PDB entry 7ALT | X-ray diffraction, 2.03 A resolution | chain A

# Chain A
Protein: Protein serrate
Source organism: Drosophila melanogaster
UniProtKB: P18168 (SERR_DROME); residue numbers follow UniProt; this construct covers 80-349
Sequence (270 residues; each row starts with the number of its first residue):
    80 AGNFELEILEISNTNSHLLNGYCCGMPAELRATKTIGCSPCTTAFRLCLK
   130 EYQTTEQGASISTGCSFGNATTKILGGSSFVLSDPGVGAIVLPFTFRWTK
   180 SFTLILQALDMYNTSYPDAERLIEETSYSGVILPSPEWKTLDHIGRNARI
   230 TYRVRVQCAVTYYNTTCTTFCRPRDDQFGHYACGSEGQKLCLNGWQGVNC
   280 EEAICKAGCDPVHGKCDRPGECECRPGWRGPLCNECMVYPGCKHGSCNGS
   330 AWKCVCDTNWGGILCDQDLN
Disulfides: C102-C117, C103-C120, C127-C144, C237-C246, C250-C262, C270-C279, C284-C295, C288-C301, C303-C312, C315-C326, C321-C333, C335-C344
Glycans and other covalent adducts: N-acetylglucosamine (NAG) linked to N243
Bound ions: Ca2+: N92, N94, N226

# Overview
N-acetylglucosamine is covalently linked to N243. N92, N94 and N226 form the Ca2+ site.
Chain A is Protein serrate (Drosophila melanogaster); the structure, Structure of Drosophila Serrate
C2-DSL-EGF1-EGF2, was determined by X-ray diffraction, deposited together with 7ALJ and 7ALK.
